8KGN - chains B and D of the 4 polymer chains in the assembly; structure by electron microscopy, 5.90 A resolution (low resolution: residue-level contacts below are approximate; hydrogen-bond / salt-bridge calls are withheld).

== Chain B ==
Name: DNA topoisomerase 2
Source organism: African swine fever virus
UniProt: A0A2X0THW2 (A0A2X0THW2_ASF); residues 1-1192 here = UniProt positions 1-1192
Sequence (1211 residues; each row starts with the number of its first residue; numbers below 1 keep their minus sign (Glu-3 is residue -3)):
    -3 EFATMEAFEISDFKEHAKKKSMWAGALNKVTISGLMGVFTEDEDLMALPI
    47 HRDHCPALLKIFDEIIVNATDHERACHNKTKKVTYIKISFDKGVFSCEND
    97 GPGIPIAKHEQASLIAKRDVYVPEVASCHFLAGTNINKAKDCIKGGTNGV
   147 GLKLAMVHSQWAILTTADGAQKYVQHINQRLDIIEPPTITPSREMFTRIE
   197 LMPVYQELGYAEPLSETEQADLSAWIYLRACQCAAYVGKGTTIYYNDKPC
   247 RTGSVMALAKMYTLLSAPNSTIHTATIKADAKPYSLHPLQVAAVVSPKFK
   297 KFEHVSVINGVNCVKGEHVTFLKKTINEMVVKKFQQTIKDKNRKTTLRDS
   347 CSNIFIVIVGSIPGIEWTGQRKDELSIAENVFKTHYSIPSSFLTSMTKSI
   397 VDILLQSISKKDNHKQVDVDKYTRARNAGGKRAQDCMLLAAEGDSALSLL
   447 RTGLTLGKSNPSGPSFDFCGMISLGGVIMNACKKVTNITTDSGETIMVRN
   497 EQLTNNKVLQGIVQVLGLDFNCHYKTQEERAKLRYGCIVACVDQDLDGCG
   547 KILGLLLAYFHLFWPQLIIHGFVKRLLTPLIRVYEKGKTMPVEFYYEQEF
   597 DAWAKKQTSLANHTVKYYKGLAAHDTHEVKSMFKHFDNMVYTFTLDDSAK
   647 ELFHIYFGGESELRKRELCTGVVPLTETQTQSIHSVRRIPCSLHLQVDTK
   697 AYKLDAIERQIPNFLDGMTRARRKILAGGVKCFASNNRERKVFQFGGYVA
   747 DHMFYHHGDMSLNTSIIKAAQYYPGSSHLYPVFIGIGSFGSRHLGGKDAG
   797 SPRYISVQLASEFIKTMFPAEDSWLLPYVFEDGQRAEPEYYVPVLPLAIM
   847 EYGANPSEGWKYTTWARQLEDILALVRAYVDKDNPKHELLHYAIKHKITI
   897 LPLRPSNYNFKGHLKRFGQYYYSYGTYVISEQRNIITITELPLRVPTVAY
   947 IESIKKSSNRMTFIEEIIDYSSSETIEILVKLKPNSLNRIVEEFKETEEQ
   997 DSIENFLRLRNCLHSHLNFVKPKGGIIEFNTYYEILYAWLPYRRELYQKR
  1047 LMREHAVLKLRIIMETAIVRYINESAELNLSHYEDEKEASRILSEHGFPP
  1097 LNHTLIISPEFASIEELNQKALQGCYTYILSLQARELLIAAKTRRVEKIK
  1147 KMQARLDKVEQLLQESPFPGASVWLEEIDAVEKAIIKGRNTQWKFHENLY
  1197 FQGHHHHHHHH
Disordered / not traced: -3 to 2, 406-415, 1193-1207
Construct notes: expression tag (-3 to 0, 1193-1207)

== Chain D ==
Molecule: 52-nt DNA strand
Sequence (52 nucleotides; each row starts with the number of its first residue):
     1 ATATATATATATATGTGTATATATACACACATACATATACATATATATGC
    51 AT
Disordered / not traced: 1-3, 42-52

== Interface between chain B and chain D ==
Contacting residue pairs - 39 pairs, chain B then chain D:
  Val473(B) with DT24(D); DA25(D)
  Ile474(B) with DT24(D); DA25(D)
  Met475(B) with DT24(D); DA25(D)
  Asn476(B) with DA25(D); DC26(D)
  Lys479(B) with DA27(D)
  Lys480(B) with DA25(D)
  Gln498(B) with DT24(D)
  Lys547(B) with DA25(D)
  Leu551(B) with DA25(D)
  Phe653(B) with DC26(D)
  Ser657(B) with DC28(D)
  Arg660(B) with DA27(D)
  Lys661(B) with DC28(D)
  Lys699(B) with DC26(D)
  Gln706(B) with DC26(D)
  Met756(B) with DT22(D)
  Arg799(B) with DA19(D); DT20(D)
  Tyr800(B) with DA19(D)
  Pro852(B) with DA27(D)
  Ser853(B) with DC26(D); DA27(D)
  Glu854(B) with DC26(D); DA27(D)
  Gly855(B) with DC26(D); DA27(D); DC28(D)
  Trp856(B) with DA27(D)
  Lys857(B) with DA27(D); DC28(D)
  Ser953(B) with DT32(D)
  Arg956(B) with DT32(D)
  Arg1004(B) with DA31(D)
  His1010(B) with DA29(D)
  His1012(B) with DA29(D)
Other interface residues (no listed pair), chain B (35 interface residues in all): Gly471, Asn502, Ser797, Asn851, Lys952, Cys1008
Other interface residues (no listed pair), chain D (15 interface residues in all): DA21, DA23, DC30, DA33

== Overview ==
35 residues of chain B face 15 of chain D across their interface.
Chain B is DNA topoisomerase 2 (African swine fever virus) and chain D is a 52-nt DNA strand; the structure,
Structure of African swine fever virus topoisomerase II in complex with dsDNA, was determined by electron
microscopy (same publication as 8KGM, 8KGQ and 8KGR).
